4NCH - chain A; structure by X-ray diffraction, 2.30 A resolution.

# Chain A
Name: DNA double-strand break repair Rad50 ATPase
From: Pyrococcus furiosus
Notes: fragment: and 726-882
UniProt: P58301 (RAD50_PYRFU); residue numbers follow UniProt; this construct covers 1-177, 726-882
Chain sequence (339 residues; row label = number of the first residue in the row; note: 543 numbers in that range are skipped by the numbering (no residue carries them; nothing is unmodelled there)):
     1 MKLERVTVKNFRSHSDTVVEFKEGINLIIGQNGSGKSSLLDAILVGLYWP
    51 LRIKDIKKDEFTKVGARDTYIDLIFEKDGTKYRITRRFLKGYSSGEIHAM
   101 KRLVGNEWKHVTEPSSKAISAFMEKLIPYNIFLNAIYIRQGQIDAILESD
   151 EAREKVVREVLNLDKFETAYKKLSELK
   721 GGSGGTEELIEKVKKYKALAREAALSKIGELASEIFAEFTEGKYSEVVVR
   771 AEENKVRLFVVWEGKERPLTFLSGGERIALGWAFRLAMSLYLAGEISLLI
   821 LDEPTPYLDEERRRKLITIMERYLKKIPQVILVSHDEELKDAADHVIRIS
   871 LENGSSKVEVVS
Not modelled in the structure: 163-177, 721-736, 827-833
Differences from the reference sequence: linker (721-725); engineered mutation Trp802 (Leu in P58301)
What the authors report for this chain:
  - mutagenesis - L802W: abolished binding to ATP
  - mutagenesis - L806F: unchanged binding to ATP
  - mutagenesis - L802W: increased catalytic activity
  - conformationally variable residues (order/disorder transition): Tyr827 to Arg833
  - mutagenesis - R797G: decreased binding to ATP
  - mutagenesis - R805E: unchanged binding to TNP-ATP
  - mutagenesis - R797G, R805E: increased binding to DNA
  - mutagenesis - R805E: decreased catalytic activity

# In short
The paper reports that R797G and R805E increase binding to DNA; conformational variability at Tyr827; 4
substitutions were tested in all.
Chain A is DNA double-strand break repair Rad50 ATPase (Pyrococcus furiosus); the structure, Crystal Structure
of Pyrococcus furiosis Rad50 L802W mutation, was determined by X-ray diffraction, deposited together with
4NCI, 4NCJ and 4NCK.
